Entry 6CH6 (X-ray diffraction, 1.70 A resolution); this record covers chain A.

== Chain A ==
Protein: Dehaloperoxidase B
From: Amphitrite ornata
UniProtKB: Q9NAV7 (Q9NAV7_9ANNE); residues 1-137 here correspond to UniProt positions 2-138 (UniProt number = residue number + 1)
Sequence (137 residues; numbered 1 to 137; the number before each row is that of its first residue):
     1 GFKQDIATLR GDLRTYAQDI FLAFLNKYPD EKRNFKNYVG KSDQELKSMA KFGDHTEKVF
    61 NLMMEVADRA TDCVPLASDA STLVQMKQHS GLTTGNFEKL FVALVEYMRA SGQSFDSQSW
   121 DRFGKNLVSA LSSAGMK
Ion coordination: heme Fe near His89 (its only coordinating residue here)
Small-molecule neighbours:
  - 2,4-dimethoxyphenol (F0J): Ala17, Ile20, Phe21, Phe24, Phe35, His55, Thr56, Val59, Phe60, Met63, Leu100
  - heme (HEM): Phe24, Glu31, Asn34, Phe35, His55, Lys58, Val59, Leu62, Met63, Leu83, Met86, Gln88, His89, Leu92, Asn96, Phe97, Leu100, Phe101, Leu127

== In short ==
Chain A binds heme and 2,4-dimethoxyphenol.
Chain A is Dehaloperoxidase B (Amphitrite ornata); the structure, Dehaloperoxidase B in complex with substrate
2,4-dimethoxyphenol, was determined by X-ray diffraction together with 6CO5, 6CRE, 6CKE and 6CH5 from the same
study.
